PDB entry 1B2L | X-ray diffraction, 1.60 A resolution | chain A

Chain A:
Molecule: Alcohol dehydrogenase
From: Scaptodrosophila lebanonensis
Notes: EC 1.1.1.1
Reference sequence: P10807 (ADH_DROLE); numbering as in UniProt (aligned over 1-254)
Chain sequence (254 residues; row label = number of the first residue in the row):
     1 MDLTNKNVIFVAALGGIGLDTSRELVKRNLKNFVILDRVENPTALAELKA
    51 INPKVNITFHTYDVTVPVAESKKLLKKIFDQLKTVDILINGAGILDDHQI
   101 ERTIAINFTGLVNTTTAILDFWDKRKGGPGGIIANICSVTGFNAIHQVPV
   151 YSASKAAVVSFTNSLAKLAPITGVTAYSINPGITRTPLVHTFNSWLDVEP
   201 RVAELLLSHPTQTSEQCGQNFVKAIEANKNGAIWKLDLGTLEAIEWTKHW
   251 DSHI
Bound ions: Ca2+: Asp2, Thr4
Residues lining bound ligands:
  - cyclohexanone (CYH): Gly93, Ile94, Leu95, Tyr151, His190, Phe192
  - NDC (nicotinamide adenine dinucleotide cyclohexanone): Ala12, Ala13, Leu14, Gly15, Gly16, Ile17, Gly18, Asp37, Arg38, Tyr62, Asp63, Val64, Thr65, Gly91, Ala92, Gly93, Ile94, Leu95, Arg102, Ile106, Ile136, Cys137, Ser138, Val139, Thr140, Ile145, Tyr151, Lys155, Pro181, Gly182, Ile183, Thr184, Thr186, Leu188, Phe192, Leu206
UniProt features mapped onto this chain:
  - active site: Tyr151 (Proton acceptor)
  - binding site (substrate): Ser138
  - modified residue: Met1 (N-acetylmethionine)

Overview:
Bound to chain A: compound NDC and cyclohexanone. The Ca2+ site is built by Asp2 and Thr4. From UniProt:
active-site residue Tyr151 and substrate-binding residue Ser138.
Chain A is Alcohol dehydrogenase (Scaptodrosophila lebanonensis); the structure, Alcohol dehydrogenase from
drosophila lebanonensis: ternary complex with NAD-cyclohexanone, was determined by X-ray diffraction,
deposited together with 1B16, 1B14 and 1B15.
